Entry 4UF3 (X-ray diffraction, 2.70 A resolution); this record covers chains A and B.

== Chain A ==
Protein: Antiapoptotic membrane protein
Source organism: Deerpox virus (strain W-1170-84)
Notes: fragment: bcl-2
UniProtKB: Q08FF8 (Q08FF8_DPV84); residue numbers follow UniProt; this construct covers 1-155
Sequence (168 residues; each row starts with the number of its first residue; numbers below 1 keep their minus sign (Met-12 is residue -12)):
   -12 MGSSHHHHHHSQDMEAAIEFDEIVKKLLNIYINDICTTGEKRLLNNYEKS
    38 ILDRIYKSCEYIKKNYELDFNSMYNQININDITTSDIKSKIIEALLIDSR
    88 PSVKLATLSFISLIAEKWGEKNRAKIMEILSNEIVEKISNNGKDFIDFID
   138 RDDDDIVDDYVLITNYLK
Disordered / not traced: -12 to 2, 139-155
Construct notes: initiating methionine (-12); expression tag (-11 to 0)

== Chain B ==
Protein: Bcl-2-like protein 11
Notes: fragment: bh3
UniProtKB: O43521 (B2L11_HUMAN); residues 51-76 here correspond to UniProt positions 141-166 (UniProt number = residue number + 90)
Sequence (26 residues; row label = number of the first residue in the row):
    51 DMRPEIWIAQELRRIGDEFNAYYARR
Disordered / not traced: 51-55, 74-76
UniProt features mapped onto this chain:
  - motif: Ile58 to Tyr72 (BH3)

== Chain A / chain B interface ==
Pairs across the interface (33; chain A residue first):
  Arg41(A) with Tyr73(B)
  Tyr48(A) with Phe69(B), hydrophobic; Tyr72(B)
  Tyr53(A) with Ile65(B), hydrophobic; Glu68(B), hydrogen bond
  Phe57(A) with Ile65(B), hydrophobic
  Met60(A) with Ile58(B); Glu61(B); Leu62(B), hydrophobic
  Gln63(A) with Trp57(B); Ile58(B)
  Lys77(A) with Ile56(B); Trp57(B); Ile58(B)
  Ile78(A) with Leu62(B)
  Glu80(A) with Ile56(B); Ala59(B)
  Ala81(A) with Ala59(B); Leu62(B), hydrophobic
  Ile84(A) with Arg63(B)
  Asp85(A) with Arg63(B), salt bridge
  Arg87(A) with Asp67(B), salt bridge; Asn70(B)
  Ser89(A) with Gly66(B), hydrogen bond (side chain-backbone); Asn70(B)
  Leu92(A) with Phe69(B), hydrophobic
  Ala93(A) with Leu62(B); Ile65(B), hydrophobic
  Thr94(A) with Leu62(B)
  Phe135(A) with Phe69(B), hydrophobic; Tyr73(B)
  Ile136(A) with Tyr73(B), hydrogen bond (backbone-side chain)
  Arg138(A) with Tyr73(B)
Other interface residues (no listed pair), chain A (26 interface residues in all): Ser45, Ile49, Asp56, Ser59, Val90, Phe97

== Overview ==
26 residues of chain A face 15 of chain B across their interface, with 3 hydrogen bonds and 2 salt bridges.
Among the polar pairs are Asp85(A)-Arg63(B), Arg87(A)-Asp67(B) and Tyr53(A)-Glu68(B).
Chain A is Antiapoptotic membrane protein (Deerpox virus (strain W-1170-84)) and chain B is Bcl-2-like protein
11; the structure, Deerpox virus DPV022 in complex with Bim BH3, was determined by X-ray diffraction,
deposited together with 4UF1 and 4UF2.
